PDB entry 7TB0 | X-ray diffraction, 1.65 A resolution | chain A

# Chain A
Molecule: UDP-N-acetylglucosamine 1-carboxyvinyltransferase
Organism: Enterococcus faecium
Notes: EC 2.5.1.7
Reference sequence: A0A133CTP6 (A0A133CTP6_ENTFC); residue numbers follow UniProt; this construct covers 1-433
Chain sequence (433 residues; row label = number of the first residue in the row):
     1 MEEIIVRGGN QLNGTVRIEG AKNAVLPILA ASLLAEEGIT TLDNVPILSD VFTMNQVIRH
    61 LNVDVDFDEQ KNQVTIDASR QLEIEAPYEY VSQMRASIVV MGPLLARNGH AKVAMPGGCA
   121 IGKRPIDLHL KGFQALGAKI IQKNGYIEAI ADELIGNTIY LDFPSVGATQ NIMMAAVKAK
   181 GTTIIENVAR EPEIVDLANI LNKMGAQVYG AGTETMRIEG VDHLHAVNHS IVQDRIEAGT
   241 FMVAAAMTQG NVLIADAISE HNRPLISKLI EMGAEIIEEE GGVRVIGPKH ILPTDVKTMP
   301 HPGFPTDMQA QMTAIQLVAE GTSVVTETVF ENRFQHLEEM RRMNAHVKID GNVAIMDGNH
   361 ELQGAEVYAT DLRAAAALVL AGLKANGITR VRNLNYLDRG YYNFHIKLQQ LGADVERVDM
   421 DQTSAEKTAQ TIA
Disordered / not traced: 421-433
Glycans and other covalent adducts: Fosfomycin, bound form (FFQ) linked to Cys-119
Ion coordination: Na+: Ser-49, Asn-395; K+ site 1: Ala-106, Lys-178; K+ site 2: Gly-109, Asp-152; K+ site 3: Asp-196, Ser-230; K+ site 4: Val-318, Ala-319, Gly-358; K+ site 5: Glu-327, Phe-330
Residues lining bound ligands:
  - Fosfomycin, bound form (FFQ; [(1R)-1-hydroxypropyl]phosphonic acid): Lys-22, Asn-23, Asp-50, Arg-95, Gly-118, Ile-121, Arg-124, Asp-307, Arg-333, Leu-372, Arg-399
  - uridine-diphosphate-N-acetylglucosamine (UD1): Lys-22, Asn-23, Arg-95, Ala-96, Arg-124, Pro-125, Ile-126, Asp-127, Leu-128, His-129, Phe-163, Pro-164, Ser-165, Val-166, Gly-167, Glu-191, Thr-306, Asp-307, Val-329, Phe-330, Glu-331, Arg-333
What the authors report for this chain:
  - binding site for Fosfomycin, bound form: Cys-119
  - catalytic residues: Cys-119
  - conformationally variable residues (loop rearrangement): Ala-114 to Ile-126
  - mutagenesis - A149E (4-fold): decreased binding to Fosfomycin, bound form

# Summary
Chain A binds uridine-diphosphate-N-acetylglucosamine. Covalently linked Fosfomycin, bound form: at Cys-119.
Ser-49 and Asn-395 coordinate Na+. Ala-106 and Lys-178 coordinate K+ site 1. The paper reports the catalytic
residue Cys-119; A149E reduces binding to Fosfomycin, bound form.
Chain A is UDP-N-acetylglucosamine 1-carboxyvinyltransferase (Enterococcus faecium); the structure, E. faecium
MurAA in complex with fosfomycin and UNAG, was determined by X-ray diffraction (same publication as 8D84).
